6ZOD - chains A and D of the 5 polymer chains in the assembly; structure by X-ray diffraction, 2.85 A resolution.

# Chain A
Protein: Multidrug efflux pump subunit AcrB
Organism: Escherichia coli (strain K12)
Reference sequence: P31224 (ACRB_ECOLI); residues 1-1049 here = UniProt positions 1-1049
Amino-acid sequence (1057 residues; each row starts with the number of its first residue):
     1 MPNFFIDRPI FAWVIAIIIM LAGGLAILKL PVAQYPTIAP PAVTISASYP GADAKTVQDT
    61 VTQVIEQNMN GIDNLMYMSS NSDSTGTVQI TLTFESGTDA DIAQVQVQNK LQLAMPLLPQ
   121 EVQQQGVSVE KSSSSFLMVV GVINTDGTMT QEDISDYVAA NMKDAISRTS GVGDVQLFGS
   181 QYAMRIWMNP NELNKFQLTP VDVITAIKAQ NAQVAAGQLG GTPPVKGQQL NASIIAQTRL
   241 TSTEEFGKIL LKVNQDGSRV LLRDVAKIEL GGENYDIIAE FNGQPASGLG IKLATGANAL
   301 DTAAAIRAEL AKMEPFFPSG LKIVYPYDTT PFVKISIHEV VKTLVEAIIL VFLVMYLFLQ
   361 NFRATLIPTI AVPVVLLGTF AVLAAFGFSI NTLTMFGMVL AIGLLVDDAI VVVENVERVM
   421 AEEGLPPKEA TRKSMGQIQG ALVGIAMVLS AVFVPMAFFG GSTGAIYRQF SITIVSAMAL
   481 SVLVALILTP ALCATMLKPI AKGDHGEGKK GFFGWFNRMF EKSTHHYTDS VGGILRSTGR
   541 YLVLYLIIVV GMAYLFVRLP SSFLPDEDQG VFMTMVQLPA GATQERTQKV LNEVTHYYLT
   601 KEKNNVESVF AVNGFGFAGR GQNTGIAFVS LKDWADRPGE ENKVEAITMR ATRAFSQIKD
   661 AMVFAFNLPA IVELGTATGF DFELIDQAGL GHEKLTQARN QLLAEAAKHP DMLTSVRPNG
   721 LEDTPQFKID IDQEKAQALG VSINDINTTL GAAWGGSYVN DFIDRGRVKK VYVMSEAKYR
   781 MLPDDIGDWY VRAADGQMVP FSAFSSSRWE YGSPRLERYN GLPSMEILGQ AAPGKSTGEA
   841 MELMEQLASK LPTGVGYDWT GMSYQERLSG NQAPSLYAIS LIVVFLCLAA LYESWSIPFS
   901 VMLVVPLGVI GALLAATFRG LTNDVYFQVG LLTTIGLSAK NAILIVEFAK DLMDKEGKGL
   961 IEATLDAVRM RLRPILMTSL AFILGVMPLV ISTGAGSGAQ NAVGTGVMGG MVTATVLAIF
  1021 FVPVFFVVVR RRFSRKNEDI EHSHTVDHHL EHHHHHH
Unresolved in the structure: 1034-1057
Construct notes: expression tag (1050-1057)
Curated features (UniProtKB/Swiss-Prot):
  - mutagenesis: His-526 (H526Y: Partially restores chloramphenicol resistance to an AcrZ G30R mutant)
Ligand contacts: fusidic acid (FUA): Gly-24, Ile-27, Leu-28, Lys-334, Ile-337, His-338, Val-341, Lys-342
Reported in the primary citation:
  - binding site for fusidic acid: Leu-400, Ala-981
  - mutagenesis - T934A, L937A: decreased growth in response to fusidic acid
  - mutagenesis - T934A, L937A: decreased growth in response to erythromycin
  - mutagenesis - T934A, L937A: unchanged growth in response to Doxorubicin
  - catalytic residues: Asp-407, Asp-408, Lys-940 (citing earlier work)
  - mutagenesis - T934A, L937A: increased growth in response to beta-lactams
  - mutagenesis - T934A, L937A: increased growth in response to novobiocin
  - mutagenesis - A981C: unchanged growth in response to all the tested drugs
  - mutagenesis - I38A, L393A, I466A, F563A, I671A, L674A: decreased growth in response to drugs with low molecular weight (LMW)
  - mutagenesis - F563A: decreased growth in response to fusidic acid (FUA)
  - mutagenesis - F563A: decreased growth in response to novobiocin
  - mutagenesis - F380A/F563A: decreased growth in response to FUA
  - mutagenesis - F380A/F563A: unchanged growth in response to doxorubicin
  - mutagenesis - G621P: unchanged growth in response to RFB
  - mutagenesis - I38A, L393A, I466A, I671A, L674A: decreased growth in response to beta-lactams, linezolid, and phenicols
  - mutagenesis - F380A/F563A, F563A/L674A: abolished growth in response to DDM
  - mutagenesis - F380A/F563A, F563A: decreased growth in response to beta-lactams
  - mutagenesis - F563A: decreased growth in response to phenicols
  - mutagenesis - G621P: decreased growth in response to 3-FOR

# Chain D
Protein: Darpin
Organism: synthetic construct
Notes: antibody fragment or engineered binder
Amino-acid sequence (169 residues; row label = number of the first residue in the row):
     1 MRGSHHHHHH GSDLGKKLLE AARAGRDDEV RILMANGADV NAADVVGWTP LHLAAYWGHL
    61 EIVEVLLKNG ADVNAYDTLG STPLHLAAHF GHLEIVEVLL KNGADVNAKD DNGITPLHLA
   121 ANRGHLEIVE VLLKYGADVN AQDKFGKTAF DISINNGNED LAEILQKLN
Unresolved in the structure: 1-12, 167-169

# How chain A and chain D interact
Contacting residue pairs - 11 pairs, chain A then chain D:
  Gln-229(A) / Val-45(D)
  Leu-230(A) / Val-45(D)  hydrophobic
  Leu-230(A) / Val-46(D)  hydrophobic
  Lys-248(A) / Asn-156(D)  hydrogen bond
  Arg-259(A) / Lys-147(D)
  Arg-259(A) / Asn-155(D)  hydrogen bond
  Leu-261(A) / Asn-155(D)
  Arg-263(A) / Ile-154(D)  hydrogen bond (side chain-backbone)
  Arg-263(A) / Asn-155(D)  hydrogen bond (side chain-backbone)
  Arg-263(A) / Asn-156(D)
  Arg-263(A) / Gly-157(D)

# In short
6 residues of chain A and 7 residues of chain D are in contact; the contacts include 4 hydrogen bonds. Polar
contacts include Lys-248(A)/Asn-156(D), Arg-259(A)/Asn-155(D) and Arg-263(A)/Ile-154(D). The paper reports
catalytic residues Asp-407(A), Asp-408(A) and Lys-940(A); I38A, L393A and I466A of chain A, among others,
reduce growth in response to drugs with low molecular weight (LMW); 12 substitutions were tested in all.
Chain A is Multidrug efflux pump subunit AcrB (Escherichia coli (strain K12)) and chain D is Darpin (synthetic
construct); the structure, Fusidic acid binding to the allosteric deep transmembrane domain binding pocket,
TM7/TM8 groove, and TM1/TM2 groove ..., was determined by X-ray diffraction (same publication as 6ZO5, 6ZO6,
6ZO7, 6ZO8, 6ZO9, 6ZOA and 6 further entries).
